Entry 3G71 (X-ray diffraction, 2.85 A resolution); this record covers chains 0 and T of the 31 polymer chains in the assembly.

== Chain 0 ==
Molecule: 23S ribosomal RNA
Source organism: Haloarcula marismortui
Sequence (2923 nucleotides; each row starts with the number of its first residue):
     1 GUUGGCUACU AUGCCAGCUG GUGGAUUGCU CGGCUCAGGC GCUGAUGAAG GACGUGCCAA
    61 GCUGCGAUAA GCUGUGGGGA GCCGCACGGA GGCGAAGAAC CACAGAUUUC CGAAUGAGAA
   121 UCUCUCUAAC AAUUGCUUCG CGCAAUGAGG AACCCCGAGA ACUGAAACAU CUCAGUAUCG
   181 GGAGGAACAG AAAACGCAAC GUGAUGUCGU UAGUAACCGC GAGUGAACGC GAUACAGCCC
   241 AAACCGAAGC CCUCACGGGC AAUGUGGUGU CAGGGCUACC UCUCAUCAGC CGACCGUCUU
   301 CACGAAGUCU CUUGGAAUAG AGCGUGAUAC AGGGUGACAA CCCCGUACUG AAGACCAGUA
   361 CGCUGUGCGG UAGUGCCAGA GUAGCGGGGG UUGGAUAUCC CUCGCGAAUA ACGCAGGCAU
   421 CGACUGCGAA GGCUAAACAC AACCUGAGAC CGAUAGUGAA CAAGUAGUGU GAACGAACGC
   481 UGCAAAGUAC CCUCAGAAGG GAGGCGAAAU AGAGCAUGAA AUCAGUUGGC GAUCGAGCGA
   541 CAGGGCAUAC AAGGUCCCUU GACGAAUGAC CGAGACGCGA GUCUCCAGUA AGACUCACGG
   601 GAAGCCGAUG UUCUGUCGUA CGUUUUGAAA AACGAGCCAG GGAGUGUGUC UGUAUGGCAA
   661 GUCUAACCGG AGUAUCCGGG GAGGCACAGG GAAACCGACA UGGCCGCAGG GCUUUGCCCG
   721 AGGGCCGCCG UCUUCAAGGG CGGGGAGCCA UGUGGACACG ACCCGAAUCC GGACGAUCUA
   781 CGCAUGGACA AGAUGAAGCG UGCCGAAAGG CACGUGGAAG UCUGUUAGAG UUGGUGUCCU
   841 ACAAUACCCU CUCGUGAUCU AUGUGUAGGG GUGAAAGGCC CAUCGAGUCC GGCAACAGCU
   901 GGUUCCAAUC GAAACAUGUC GAAGCAUGAC CUCCGCCGAG GUAGUCUGUG AGGUAGAGCG
   961 ACCGAUUGGU GUGUCCGCCU CCGAGAGGAG UCGGCACACC UGUCAAACUC CAAACUUACA
  1021 GACGCUGUUU GACGCGGGGA UUCCGGUGCG CGGGGUAAGC CUGUGUACCA GGAGGGGAAC
  1081 AACCCAGAGA UAGGUUAAGG UCCCCAAGUG UGGAUUAAGU GUAAUCCUCU GAAGGUGGUC
  1141 UCGAGCCCUA GACAGCCGGG AGGUGAGCUU AGAAGCAGCU ACCCUCUAAG AAAAGCGUAA
  1201 CAGCUUACCG GCCGAGGUUU GAGGCGCCCA AAAUGAUCGG GACUCAAAUC CACCACCGAG
  1261 ACCUGUCCGU ACCACUCAUA CUGGUAAUCG AGUAGAUUGG CGCUCUAAUU GGAUGGAAGC
  1321 AGGGGCGAGA GCUCCUGUGG ACCGAUUAGU GACGAAAAUC CUGGCCAUAG UAGCAGCGAU
  1381 AGUCGGGUGA GAACCCCGAC GGCCUAAUGG AUAAGGGUUC CUCAGCACUG CUGAUCAGCU
  1441 GAGGGUUAGC CGGUCCUAAG UCUCACCGCA ACUCGACUGA GACGAAAUGG GAAACAGGUU
  1501 AAUAUUCCUG UGCCAUCAUG CAGUGAAAGU UGACGCCCUG GGGUCGAUCA CGCCGGGCAU
  1561 UCGCCCGGUC GAACCGUCCA ACUCCGUGGA AGCCGUAAUG GCAGGAAGCG GACGAACGGC
  1621 GGCAUAGGGA AACGUGAUUC AACCUGGGGC CCAUGAAAAG ACGAGCAUGA UGUCCGUACC
  1681 GAGAACCGAC ACAGGUGUCC AUGGCGGCGA AAGCCAAGGC CUGUCGGGAG CAACCAACGU
  1741 UAGGGAAUUC GGCAAGUUAG UCCCGUACCU UCGGAAGAAG GGAUGCCUGC UCCGGAACGG
  1801 AGCAGGUCGC AGUGACUCGG AAGCUCGGAC UGUCUAGUAA CAACAUAGGU GACCGCAAAU
  1861 CCGCAAGGAC UCGUACGGUC ACUGAAUCCU GCCCAGUGCA GGUAUCUGAA CACCUCGUAC
  1921 AAGAGGACGA AGGACCUGUC AACGGCGGGG GUAACUAUGA CCCUCUUAAG GUAGCGUAGU
  1981 ACCUUGCCGC AUCAGUAGCG GCUUGCAUGA AUGGAUUAAC CAGAGCUUCA CUGUCCCAAC
  2041 GUUGGGCCCG GUGAACUGUA CAUUCCAGUG CGGAGUCUGG AGACACCCAG GGGGAAGCGA
  2101 AGACCCUAUG GAGCUUUACU GCAGGCUGUC GCUGAGACGU GGUCGCCGAU GUGCAGCAUA
  2161 GGUAGGAGUC GUUACAGAGG UACCCGCGCU AGCGGGCCAC CCAGACAACA GUGAAAUACU
  2221 ACCCGUCGGU GACUGCGACU CUCACUCCGG GAGGAGGACA CCGAUAGCCG GGCAGUUUGA
  2281 CUGGGGCGGU ACGCGCUCGA AAAGAUAUCG AGCGCGCCCU AUGGUCAUCU CAGCCGGGAC
  2341 AGAGACCCGG CGAAGAGUGC AAGAGCAAAA GAUGACUUGA CAGUGUUCUU CCCAACGAGG
  2401 AACGCUGACG CGAAAGCGUG GUCUAGCGAA CCAAUUAGCC UGCUUGAUGC GGGCAAUUGA
  2461 UGACAGAAAA GCUACCCUAG GGAUAACAGA GUCGUCACUC GCAAGAGCAC AUAUCGACCG
  2521 AGUGGCUUGC UACCUCGAUG UCGGUUCCCU CCAUCCUGCC CGUGCAGAAG CGGGCAAGGG
  2581 UGAGGUUGUU CGCCUAUUAA AGGAGGUCGU GAGCUGGGUU UAGACCGUCG UGAGACAGGU
  2641 CGGCUGCUAU CUACUGGGUG UGUAAUGGUG UCUGACAAGA ACGACCGUAU AGUACGAGAG
  2701 GAACUACGGU UGGUGGCCAC UGGUGUACCG GUUGUUCGAG AGAGCACGUG CCGGGUAGCC
  2761 ACGCCACACG GGGUAAGAGC UGAACGCAUC UAAGCUCGAA ACCCACUUGG AAAAGAGACA
  2821 CCGCCGAGGU CCCGCGUACA AGACGCGGUC GAUAGACUCG GGGUGUGCGC GUCGAGGUAA
  2881 CGAGACGUUA AGCCCACGAG CACUAACAGA CCAAAGCCAU CAU
Disordered / not traced: 1-9, 126-127, 715, 971-998, 1560, 1952-1963, 2137-2236, 2339-2343, 2665-2666, 2915-2923
Modified positions: 1MA (6-hydro-1-methyladenosine-5'-monophosphate) at position 628, OMU (o2'-methyluridine 5'-monophosphate) at position 2587, OMG (o2'-methylguanosine-5'-monophosphate) at position 2588, UR3 (3-methyluridine-5'-monophoshate) at position 2619, PSU (pseudouridine-5'-monophosphate) at position 2621
Bound ions: Na+ site 1 near U12 (its only coordinating residue here); Mg2+ site 1 near G28 (its only coordinating residue here); Na+ site 2: C40, G41, C443; Na+ site 3 near G56 (its only coordinating residue here); Sr2+ site 1 near A86 (its only coordinating residue here); Na+ site 4 near U108 (its only coordinating residue here); Mg2+ site 2 near U115 (its only coordinating residue here); Na+ site 5: C130, U146; Na+ site 6: C141, G142; Mg2+ site 3: C162, U2276; K+ site 1: C162, U163, U172; Mg2+ site 4: G164, A167, C168; 55 more Na+ sites not listed; 70 more Mg2+ sites not listed; 30 more Sr2+ sites not listed; 1 more K+ sites not listed
Residues lining bound ligands: Bruceantin (WIN; methyl (5beta,7alpha,9beta,10alpha,11alpha,12alpha,13beta,15alpha)-15-{[(2E)-3,4-dimethylpent-2-enoyl]oxy}-3,11,12-trihydroxy-2,16-dioxo-13,20-epoxypicras-3-en-21-oate): G2099, A2100, G2102, A2103, G2482, A2486, C2487, U2535, A2538, U2539, G2540, U2541

== Chain T ==
Molecule: 50S ribosomal protein L24P
Source organism: Haloarcula marismortui
UniProtKB: P10972 (RL24_HALMA); residues 1-119 here correspond to UniProt positions 2-120 (UniProt number = residue number + 1)
Chain sequence (119 residues; each row starts with the number of its first residue):
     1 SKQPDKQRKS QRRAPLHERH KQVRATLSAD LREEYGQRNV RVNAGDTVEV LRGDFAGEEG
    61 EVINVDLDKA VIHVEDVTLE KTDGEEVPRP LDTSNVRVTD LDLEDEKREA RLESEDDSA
Bound ions: Mg2+: Gln37, Leu112, Ser114, Asp117; Na+: Ser94, Asn95 (shared with U308(0), U335(0), C342(0) of chain 0)

== Chain 0 / chain T interface ==
Contacting residue pairs (117):
  U30(0) with Asp5(T), hydrogen bond to the sugar; Arg8(T), salt bridge to the phosphate
  C31(0) with Asp5(T), phosphate contact; Arg8(T), salt bridge to the phosphate; Arg12(T), salt bridge to the phosphate; Arg13(T), hydrogen bond to the phosphate
  G32(0) with Asp5(T), base contact; Lys9(T), salt bridge to the phosphate; Arg13(T), salt bridge to the phosphate
  G79(0) with His20(T), sugar contact; Lys107(T), base contact; Arg111(T), salt bridge to the phosphate
  A80(0) with Arg41(T), sugar contact; Asn43(T), hydrogen bond to the phosphate; Arg111(T), salt bridge to the phosphate
  G81(0) with Arg41(T), salt bridge to the phosphate; Val42(T), phosphate contact; Asn43(T), phosphate contact; Ala44(T), hydrogen bond to the phosphate; Val65(T), sugar contact; Leu67(T), phosphate contact
  C82(0) with Leu16(T), phosphate contact; Val65(T), phosphate contact; Asp66(T), phosphate contact; Leu67(T), hydrogen bond to the phosphate; Asp68(T), phosphate contact
  C83(0) with Leu16(T), phosphate contact
  C85(0) with Asp68(T), phosphate contact
  C87(0) with Asp68(T), phosphate contact; Lys69(T), hydrogen bond to the base
  A95(0) with Asp105(T), base contact
  G97(0) with Asp105(T), hydrogen bond to the base; Glu106(T), base contact; Lys107(T), base contact
  A99(0) with Leu16(T), sugar contact; His20(T), hydrogen bond to the base
  C100(0) with Pro15(T), sugar contact; Leu16(T), sugar contact; His17(T), hydrogen bond to the sugar
  C101(0) with Pro15(T), sugar contact; His17(T), hydrogen bond to the sugar
  C301(0) with Glu18(T), phosphate contact
  C303(0) with Asp116(T), sugar contact; Asp117(T), phosphate contact; Ser118(T), hydrogen bond to the phosphate
  G304(0) with Ser118(T), hydrogen bond to the phosphate
  A306(0) with Arg38(T), salt bridge to the phosphate
  G307(0) with Arg32(T), salt bridge to the phosphate; Arg38(T), salt bridge to the phosphate
  U308(0) with Arg32(T), salt bridge to the phosphate; Arg38(T), salt bridge to the phosphate; Leu51(T), base contact; Arg52(T), hydrogen bond to the sugar; Ser94(T), base contact; Asn95(T), base contact; Arg97(T), salt bridge to the phosphate
  C309(0) with Leu51(T), phosphate contact; Arg97(T), salt bridge to the phosphate
  G315(0) with Asp54(T), hydrogen bond to the sugar
  A316(0) with Arg52(T), phosphate contact; Gly53(T), phosphate contact; Asp54(T), sugar contact
  A317(0) with Arg52(T), phosphate contact; Gly53(T), phosphate contact
  U318(0) with Arg52(T), salt bridge to the phosphate
  A331(0) with Ser1(T), base contact
  G332(0) with Lys2(T), hydrogen bond to the sugar; Gln3(T), sugar contact; Pro4(T), sugar contact; Gln7(T), hydrogen bond to the base
  G333(0) with Pro4(T), sugar contact; Gln7(T), sugar contact; Arg8(T), phosphate contact; Gln11(T), hydrogen bond to the sugar
  G334(0) with Arg8(T), salt bridge to the phosphate; Gln11(T), sugar contact; Ser94(T), hydrogen bond to the base
  U335(0) with Asp92(T), sugar contact; Asn95(T), hydrogen bond to the sugar
  G336(0) with Gly53(T), base contact; Asp54(T), hydrogen bond to the base; Arg89(T), base contact; Asn95(T), hydrogen bond to the phosphate
  C342(0) with Thr26(T), phosphate contact; Ser94(T), hydrogen bond to the sugar
  C343(0) with Lys21(T), sugar contact; Arg24(T), sugar contact; Thr26(T), hydrogen bond to the phosphate; Arg38(T), phosphate contact; Asn39(T), phosphate contact; Ser94(T), sugar contact
  C344(0) with Lys21(T), sugar contact; Arg24(T), salt bridge to the phosphate; Asn39(T), hydrogen bond to the phosphate
  G345(0) with Lys21(T), phosphate contact
  G446(0) with Ser1(T), phosphate contact; Lys6(T), salt bridge to the phosphate
  A447(0) with Ser1(T), hydrogen bond to the phosphate; Lys2(T), hydrogen bond to the phosphate; Gln3(T), hydrogen bond to the base
  G448(0) with Lys2(T), salt bridge to the phosphate; Gln3(T), hydrogen bond to the base
  C483(0) with Arg89(T), hydrogen bond to the base
  A484(0) with Leu79(T), sugar contact; Arg89(T), hydrogen bond to the sugar; Pro90(T), sugar contact
  A485(0) with Pro90(T), phosphate contact
  A486(0) with Leu79(T), sugar contact; Glu80(T), hydrogen bond to the sugar; Lys81(T), salt bridge to the phosphate; Val87(T), phosphate contact
  G487(0) with Lys81(T), phosphate contact; Thr82(T), hydrogen bond to the phosphate
  U488(0) with Thr82(T), sugar contact
  A489(0) with Thr82(T), sugar contact; Asp83(T), sugar contact
  G504(0) with Thr82(T), sugar contact
Interface residues without a listed pair, chain 0 (49 interface residues in all): G77, G78
Interface residues without a listed pair, chain T (57 interface residues in all): Ala25, Arg108

== In short ==
Chain 0 and chain T form an interface of 49 and 57 residues respectively, with 32 hydrogen bonds and 21 salt
bridges. Polar pairs include C87(0)-Lys69(T), G97(0)-Asp105(T) and A99(0)-His20(T). Bound to chain 0:
Bruceantin. C40(0), G41(0) and C443(0) form the Na+ site 2.
Here chain 0 is 23S ribosomal RNA and chain T is 50S ribosomal protein L24P, both from Haloarcula marismortui.
Entry 3G71 (Co-crystal structure of Bruceantin bound to the large ribosomal subunit) was determined by X-ray
diffraction, deposited together with 3G4S and 3G6E.
